PDB entry 1O1K | X-ray diffraction, 2.00 A resolution | chains A and C of the 4 polymer chains in the assembly

Chain A (and C):
Molecule: Hemoglobin Alpha chain
Organism: Homo sapiens
Notes: chain C of this document is another copy of the same molecule, construct and numbering; everything in this record applies to it too
UniProt: P69905 (HBA_HUMAN); residue numbers follow UniProt; this construct covers 1-141
Sequence (141 residues; numbered 1 to 141; the number before each row is that of its first residue):
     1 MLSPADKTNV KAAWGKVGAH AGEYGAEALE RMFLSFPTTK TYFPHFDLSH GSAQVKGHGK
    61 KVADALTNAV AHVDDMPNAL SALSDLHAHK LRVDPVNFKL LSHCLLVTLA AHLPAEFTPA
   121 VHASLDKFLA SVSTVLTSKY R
Not modelled in the structure: 1
Sequence notes: engineered mutation M1 (Val in P69905)
Swiss-Prot annotation at these positions:
  - site: K61 (Not glycated)
  - natural variant: D6 (A6D: In J-Toronto; this construct carries the variant), A13 (A13D: In J-Paris 1/J-Aljezur), E27 (A27E: In Shenyang; this construct carries the variant), K61 (K61N: In Zambia; deletion: In Clinic), D64 (A64D: In Pontoise; this construct carries the variant), D75 (D75A: In Lille; D75G: In Chapel Hill; D75N: In G-Pest), A111 (A111D: In Petah Tikva)
Metal / ion sites: heme Fe near H87 (its only coordinating residue here)
Ligand contacts: heme (HEM): M32, T39, Y42, F43, H45, F46, H58, K61, V62, A65, L66, L83, L86, H87, L91, V93, N97, F98, L101, V132, L136

Chain A / chain C interface:
Pairs across the interface - 4 pairs, chain A then chain C:
  D126(A) with R141(C), salt bridge
  K127(A) with R141(C), hydrogen bond (side chain-backbone)
  R141(A) with D126(C), salt bridge; K127(C), hydrogen bond (backbone-side chain)
Also at the interface, not in a pair above, chain A (4 interface residues in all): A130
Also at the interface, not in a pair above, chain C (4 interface residues in all): A130

Summary:
The chain A/chain C interface involves 4 residues from each chain, with 2 hydrogen bonds and 2 salt bridges.
Polar contacts include D126(A)-R141(C) and K127(A)-R141(C). Ligands of chain A: heme.
Both chains are Hemoglobin Alpha chain (Homo sapiens). Entry 1O1K (Deoxy hemoglobin (A,C:V1M; B,D:V1M,V67W))
was determined by X-ray diffraction, deposited together with 1O1I, 1O1J, 1O1L, 1O1M, 1O1N, 1O1O and 1O1P.
